Entry 6TMI (electron microscopy, 3.50 A resolution); this record covers chains A and R of the 5 polymer chains in the assembly.

Chain A:
Name: subunit d
Source organism: Toxoplasma gondii (strain ATCC 50853 / GT1)
Reference sequence: S7V493 (S7V493_TOXGG); residues 1-536 here correspond to UniProt positions 134-669 (UniProt number = residue number + 133)
Amino-acid sequence (536 residues; numbered 1 to 536; the number before each row is that of its first residue):
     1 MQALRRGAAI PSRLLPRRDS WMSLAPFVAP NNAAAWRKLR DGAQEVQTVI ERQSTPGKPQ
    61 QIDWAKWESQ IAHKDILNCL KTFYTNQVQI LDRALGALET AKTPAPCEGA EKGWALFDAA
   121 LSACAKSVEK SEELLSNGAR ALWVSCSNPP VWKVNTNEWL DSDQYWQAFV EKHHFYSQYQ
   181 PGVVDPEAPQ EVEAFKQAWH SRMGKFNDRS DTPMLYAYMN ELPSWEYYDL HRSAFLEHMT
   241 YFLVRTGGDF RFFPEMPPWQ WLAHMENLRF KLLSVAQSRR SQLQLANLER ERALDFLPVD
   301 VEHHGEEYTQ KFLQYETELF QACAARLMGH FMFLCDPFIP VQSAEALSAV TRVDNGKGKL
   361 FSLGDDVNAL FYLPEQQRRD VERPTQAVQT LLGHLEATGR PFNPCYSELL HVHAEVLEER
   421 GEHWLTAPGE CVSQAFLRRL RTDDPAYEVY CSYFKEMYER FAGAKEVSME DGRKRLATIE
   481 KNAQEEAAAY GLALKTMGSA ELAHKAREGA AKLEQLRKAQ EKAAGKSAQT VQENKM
Disordered / not traced: 1-19, 101-106, 135-536
Construct notes: conflict Thr351 (Ala484 in S7V493)

Chain R:
Name: ATPTG12
Source organism: Toxoplasma gondii (strain ATCC 50853 / GT1)
Reference sequence: A0A125YKF7 (A0A125YKF7_TOXGG); residues 1-134 here = UniProt positions 1-134
Amino-acid sequence (134 residues; numbered 1 to 134; the number before each row is that of its first residue):
     1 MLNFIPKRCP SVSLLFGKRP VQRIEVGQAR HQLEIPVETI EKIYEGVDSR LEYHNKDYNA
    61 MKWKDFMKLK LDAYHLLEAS QSETAAKSAL SDLNWFSDLA DIYSGQQTMA EMDVALKAQG
   121 EQKLSYPIQG KNIK
Disordered / not traced: 1-83, 134

Interface between chain A and chain R:
Contacting residue pairs (32; chain A residue first):
  Phe27(A) - Leu93(R)
  Phe27(A) - Phe96(R)
  Val28(A) - Phe96(R)  hydrophobic
  Asn32(A) - Leu93(R)  hydrogen bond (side chain-backbone)
  Asn32(A) - Phe96(R)
  Leu39(A) - Leu99(R)  hydrophobic
  Leu39(A) - Ala100(R)
  Gly42(A) - Tyr103(R)
  Ala43(A) - Tyr103(R)
  Val46(A) - Gln107(R)
  Cys79(A) - Ser125(R)  hydrogen bond (backbone-side chain)
  Cys79(A) - Pro127(R)
  Phe83(A) - Leu124(R)  hydrophobic
  Asn86(A) - Gln122(R)  hydrogen bond
  Asn86(A) - Lys123(R)
  Gln87(A) - Glu121(R)
  Ile90(A) - Lys117(R)
  Ile90(A) - Gly120(R)
  Ala94(A) - Lys117(R)
  Leu98(A) - Lys117(R)
  Ala110(A) - Gln106(R)
  Gly113(A) - Ile102(R)
  Trp114(A) - Ile102(R)  hydrophobic
  Ala120(A) - Trp95(R)  hydrophobic
  Cys124(A) - Trp95(R)  hydrophobic
  Ser127(A) - Leu90(R)
  Ser127(A) - Ser91(R)  hydrogen bond (side chain-backbone)
  Val128(A) - Leu90(R)
  Lys130(A) - Ala89(R)  hydrogen bond (side chain-backbone)
  Lys130(A) - Ser91(R)
  Ser131(A) - Ala89(R)
  Ser131(A) - Leu90(R)
Also at the interface, not in a pair above, chain A (33 interface residues in all): Leu24, Ala35, Lys38, Glu45, Asp75, Ile76, Leu91, Leu116, Phe117, Ala123
Also at the interface, not in a pair above, chain R (25 interface residues in all): Asn94, Asp98, Ser104, Ala118, Ile133

Overview:
The interface between chain A and chain R involves 33 residues on one side and 25 on the other; the contacts
include 5 hydrogen bonds. Polar contacts include Asn32(A)-Leu93(R), Cys79(A)-Ser125(R) and Asn86(A)-Gln122(R).
Chain A is subunit d and chain R is ATPTG12, both from Toxoplasma gondii (strain ATCC 50853 / GT1); the
structure, Cryo-EM structure of Toxoplasma gondii mitochondrial ATP synthase dimer, peripheral stalk model,
was determined by electron microscopy, deposited together with 6TMG, 6TMH, 6TMJ, 6TMK and 6TML.
